PDB entry 4M30 | X-ray diffraction, 2.50 A resolution | chains A and D of the 4 polymer chains in the assembly

[Chain A]
Protein: Ribonuclease 3
Source organism: Aquifex aeolicus
Notes: EC 3.1.26.3
UniProtKB: O67082 (RNC_AQUAE); residue numbers follow UniProt; this construct covers 1-221
Amino-acid sequence (221 residues; numbered 1 to 221; the number before each row is that of its first residue):
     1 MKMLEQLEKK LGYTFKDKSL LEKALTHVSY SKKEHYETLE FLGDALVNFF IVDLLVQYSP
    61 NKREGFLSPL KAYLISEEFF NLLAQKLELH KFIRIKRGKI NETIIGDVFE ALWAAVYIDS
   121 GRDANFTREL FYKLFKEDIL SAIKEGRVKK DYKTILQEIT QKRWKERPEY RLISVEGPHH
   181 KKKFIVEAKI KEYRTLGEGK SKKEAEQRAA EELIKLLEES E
Disordered / not traced: 1
Ion coordination: Mg2+ site 1: Glu40, Glu110 (together with adenosine monophosphate); Mg2+ site 2: Asp44, Glu110 (together with adenosine monophosphate) (shared with U28(D) of chain D)
Residues lining bound ligands:
  - adenosine monophosphate (AMP), molecule 1: Glu40, Phe41, Asp44, Glu110
  - adenosine monophosphate (AMP), molecule 2: Glu64, Ser68, Lys71
Curated features (UniProtKB/Swiss-Prot):
  - active site: Asp44, Glu110
  - binding site (Mg(2+)): Glu40, Asp107, Glu110
  - mutagenesis: Asp44 (D44N: Very low catalytic activity, binds RNA normally), Glu110 (E110K: Loss of magnesium, alters ds-RNA binding, loss of activity), Gln157 (Q157A: No RNase activity, no RNA binding)

[Chain D]
Molecule: Rna12
Sequence (27 nucleotides; row label = number of the first residue in the row):
     2 AAGGUCAUUC GCAAGAGUGG CCUUUAU
Ion coordination: Mg2+ site 1 near A2 (its only coordinating residue here); Mg2+ site 2: A2, A3; Mg2+ site 3: U28 (together with adenosine monophosphate) (shared with Asp44(A), Glu110(A) of chain A)
Residues lining bound ligands: adenosine monophosphate (AMP): A2, U26, A27

[Interface between chain A and chain D]
Residue-residue contacts (31; chain A residue first):
  Asp44(A) with U28(D), hydrogen bond to the sugar
  Asn48(A) with U28(D), hydrogen bond to the sugar
  Glu64(A) with A2(D), sugar contact
  Gly65(A) with A3(D), sugar contact
  Ser68(A) with A2(D), sugar contact
  Ala72(A) with A27(D), hydrogen bond to the sugar
  Ile75(A) with A27(D), sugar contact; U28(D), sugar contact
  Ser76(A) with A27(D), phosphate contact; U28(D), phosphate contact
  Glu77(A) with U28(D), hydrogen bond to the phosphate
  Glu110(A) with U28(D), phosphate contact
  Asp151(A) with U26(D), hydrogen bond to the sugar
  Lys153(A) with U25(D), phosphate contact; U26(D), salt bridge to the phosphate
  Thr154(A) with U25(D), hydrogen bond to the sugar; U26(D), hydrogen bond to the sugar
  Gln157(A) with G4(D), base contact; U24(D), hydrogen bond to the sugar; U25(D), sugar contact
  Glu158(A) with A3(D), hydrogen bond to the sugar; G4(D), sugar contact
  Gln161(A) with G4(D), hydrogen bond to the sugar; G5(D), sugar contact
  Lys165(A) with G5(D), phosphate contact; U6(D), phosphate contact
  Arg167(A) with G4(D), base contact; C23(D), hydrogen bond to the base; U24(D), hydrogen bond to the sugar
  Lys203(A) with U26(D), phosphate contact; A27(D), salt bridge to the phosphate
Interface residues without a listed pair, chain A (21 interface residues in all): Arg63, Gln207
Interface residues without a listed pair, chain D (12 interface residues in all): A17

[In short]
21 residues of chain A face 12 of chain D across their interface, with 12 hydrogen bonds and 2 salt bridges.
Polar contacts include Arg167(A)-C23(D), Asp44(A)-U28(D) and Asn48(A)-U28(D). One adenosine monophosphate
molecule is bound between chain A and chain D.
Here chain A is Ribonuclease 3 (Aquifex aeolicus) and chain D is Rna12. Entry 4M30 (Crystal structure of RNASE
III complexed with double-stranded RNA AND AMP (TYPE II CLEAVAGE)) was determined by X-ray diffraction
together with 4M2Z from the same study.
